6YYT - chains C and D of the 8 polymer chains in the assembly; structure by electron microscopy, 2.90 A resolution.

[Chain C]
Protein: nsp7
Source organism: Severe acute respiratory syndrome coronavirus 2
Notes: EC 3.4.19.12, 3.4.22.-, 3.4.22.69, 2.7.7.48, 3.6.4.12, 3.6.4.13, 3.1.13.-, 3.1.-.-, 2.1.1.-
Reference sequence: P0DTD1 (R1AB_SARS2); residues 1-83 here correspond to UniProt positions 3860-3942 (UniProt number = residue number + 3859)
Sequence (86 residues; row label = number of the first residue in the row; numbers below 1 keep their minus sign (Ser-2 is residue -2)):
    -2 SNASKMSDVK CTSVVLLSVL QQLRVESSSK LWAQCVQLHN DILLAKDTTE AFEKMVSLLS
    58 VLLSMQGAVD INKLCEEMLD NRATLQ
Disordered / not traced: -2 to 0, 74-83
Construct notes: expression tag (-2 to 0)
Curated features (UniProtKB/Swiss-Prot):
  - site: Gln83 (Cleavage)

[Chain D]
Protein: nsp8
Source organism: Severe acute respiratory syndrome coronavirus 2
Notes: EC 3.4.19.12, 3.4.22.-, 3.4.22.69, 2.7.7.48, 3.6.4.12, 3.6.4.13, 3.1.13.-, 3.1.-.-, 2.1.1.-
Reference sequence: P0DTD1 (R1AB_SARS2); residues 1-198 here correspond to UniProt positions 3943-4140 (UniProt number = residue number + 3942)
Sequence (201 residues; each row starts with the number of its first residue; numbers below 1 keep their minus sign (Ser-2 is residue -2)):
    -2 SNAAIASEFS SLPSYAAFAT AQEAYEQAVA NGDSEVVLKK LKKSLNVAKS EFDRDAAMQR
    58 KLEKMADQAM TQMYKQARSE DKRAKVTSAM QTMLFTMLRK LDNDALNNII NNARDGCVPL
   118 NIIPLTTAAK LMVVIPDYNT YKNTCDGTTF TYASALWEIQ QVVDADSKIV QLSEISMDNS
   178 PNLAWPLIVT ALRANSAVKL Q
Disordered / not traced: -2 to 5, 192-198
Construct notes: expression tag (-2 to 0)
Curated features (UniProtKB/Swiss-Prot):
  - site: Gln198 (Cleavage)
Reported in the primary citation:
  - binding site for RNA product: Lys58
  - mutagenesis - K58A: abolished growth (citing earlier work)

[Chain C / chain D interface]
Residue-residue contacts (45; chain C residue first):
  Lys2(C) - Leu98(D)  hydrogen bond (side chain-backbone)
  Asp5(C) - Leu98(D)
  Val6(C) - Leu98(D)  hydrophobic
  Cys8(C) - Met94(D)
  Thr9(C) - Met94(D)
  Thr9(C) - Leu95(D)
  Thr9(C) - Leu98(D)
  Val12(C) - Leu91(D)  hydrophobic
  Leu13(C) - Leu91(D)  hydrophobic
  Ser15(C) - Met87(D)  hydrogen bond
  Val16(C) - Met87(D)  hydrophobic
  Val16(C) - Leu91(D)  hydrophobic
  Gln19(C) - Val83(D)
  Gln19(C) - Thr84(D)
  Gln31(C) - Ile119(D)
  Phe49(C) - Asn100(D)
  Glu50(C) - Leu122(D)
  Met52(C) - Leu95(D)  hydrophobic
  Val53(C) - Ala102(D)  hydrophobic
  Val53(C) - Leu103(D)  hydrophobic
  Ser54(C) - Ile119(D)
  Ser54(C) - Ile120(D)  hydrogen bond (side chain-backbone)
  Ser54(C) - Leu122(D)
  Leu56(C) - Leu95(D)  hydrophobic
  Leu56(C) - Leu103(D)  hydrophobic
  Leu56(C) - Ile106(D)  hydrophobic
  Leu56(C) - Ile107(D)  hydrophobic
  Ser57(C) - Ile119(D)
  Ser57(C) - Ile120(D)  hydrogen bond (side chain-backbone)
  Val58(C) - Ile119(D)  hydrophobic
  Leu59(C) - Leu91(D)  hydrophobic
  Leu60(C) - Ile106(D)
  Leu60(C) - Ala110(D)  hydrophobic
  Ser61(C) - Pro116(D)
  Ser61(C) - Leu117(D)
  Ser61(C) - Asn118(D)
  Gln63(C) - Val115(D)
  Gln63(C) - Pro116(D)
  Val66(C) - Gln88(D)
  Ile68(C) - Phe92(D)  hydrophobic
  Asn69(C) - Arg111(D)  hydrogen bond (side chain-backbone)
  Leu71(C) - Gln88(D)
  Leu71(C) - Thr89(D)
  Leu71(C) - Phe92(D)  hydrophobic
  Cys72(C) - Arg111(D)
Other interface residues (no listed pair), chain C (30 interface residues in all): Leu28, Lys51
Other interface residues (no listed pair), chain D (28 interface residues in all): Met90, Arg96, Lys97, Ala150

[Summary]
The interface between chain C and chain D involves 30 residues on one side and 28 on the other, with 5
hydrogen bonds. Polar pairs include Lys2(C)-Leu98(D), Ser15(C)-Met87(D) and Ser54(C)-Ile120(D). From the
paper: a binding site for RNA product at Lys58(D); K58A of chain D abolishes growth.
Chain C is nsp7 and chain D is nsp8, both from Severe acute respiratory syndrome coronavirus 2; the structure,
Structure of replicating SARS-CoV-2 polymerase, was determined by electron microscopy.
